Entry 4HXQ (X-ray diffraction, 1.45 A resolution); this record covers chain A.

== Chain A ==
Name: Arginase-1
Source organism: Homo sapiens
Notes: EC 3.5.3.1
UniProt: P05089 (ARGI1_HUMAN); residues 5-318 here = UniProt positions 5-318
Chain sequence (314 residues; numbered 5 to 318; the number before each row is that of its first residue):
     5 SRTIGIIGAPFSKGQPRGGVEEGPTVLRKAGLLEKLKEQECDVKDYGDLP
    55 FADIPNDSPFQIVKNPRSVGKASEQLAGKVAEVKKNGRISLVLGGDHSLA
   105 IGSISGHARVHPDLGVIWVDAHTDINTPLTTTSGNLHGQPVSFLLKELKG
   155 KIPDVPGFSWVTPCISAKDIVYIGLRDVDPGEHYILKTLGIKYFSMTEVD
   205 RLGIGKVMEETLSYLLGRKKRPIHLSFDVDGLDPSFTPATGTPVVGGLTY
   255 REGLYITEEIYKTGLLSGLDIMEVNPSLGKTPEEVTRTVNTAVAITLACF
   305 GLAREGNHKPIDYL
Bound ions: Mn2+ site 1: H101, D124, D128, D232 (together with X8A); Mn2+ site 2: D124, H126, D232, D234 (together with X8A)
Small-molecule neighbours: X8A ([(5R)-5-carboxy-5-(methylamino)-7-(piperidin-1-yl)heptyl](trihydroxy)borate(1-)): H101, D124, H126, D128, N130, T135, T136, S137, N139, H141, G142, D181, D183, E186, D232, D234, T246, E277
UniProt features mapped onto this chain:
  - binding site (Mn(2+)): H101, D124, H126, D128, D232, D234
  - binding site (substrate): H126 to N130, S137 to N139, D183, T246, E277
  - modified residue: K17 (N6-succinyllysine), S62 (Phosphoserine), S72 (Phosphoserine), K75 (N6-succinyllysine), S163 (Phosphoserine), S217 (Phosphoserine)
  - natural variant: I11 (I11T: In ARGIN), G27 (G27D: In ARGIN), G74 (G74V: In ARGIN), A125 (A125V: In ARGIN), T134 (T134I: In ARGIN), G138 (G138V: In ARGIN), R180 (R180T: In ARGIN), G235 (G235R: In ARGIN), R308 (R308Q: In ARGIN)
What the authors report for this chain:
  - binding site for X8A: D181, D183

== Overview ==
Bound to chain A: compound X8A. The Mn2+ site 1 is built by H101, D124, D128 and D232. D124, H126, D232 and
D234 coordinate Mn2+ site 2. From UniProt: 6 Mn2+-binding residues and 11 substrate-binding residues. From the
paper: a binding site for X8A at D181 and D183.
Chain A is Arginase-1 (Homo sapiens); the structure, Crystal structure of human Arginase-1 complexed with
inhibitor 14, was determined by X-ray diffraction together with 4HWW, 4HZE and 4I06 from the same study.
